8D9D - chains C and D of the 6 polymer chains in the assembly; structure by electron microscopy, 3.59 A resolution.

== Chain C ==
Protein: DNA polymerase alpha catalytic subunit
From: Homo sapiens
Notes: EC 2.7.7.7
Reference sequence: P09884 (DPOLA_HUMAN); residues 1-1462 here = UniProt positions 1-1462
Chain sequence (1462 residues; each row starts with the number of its first residue):
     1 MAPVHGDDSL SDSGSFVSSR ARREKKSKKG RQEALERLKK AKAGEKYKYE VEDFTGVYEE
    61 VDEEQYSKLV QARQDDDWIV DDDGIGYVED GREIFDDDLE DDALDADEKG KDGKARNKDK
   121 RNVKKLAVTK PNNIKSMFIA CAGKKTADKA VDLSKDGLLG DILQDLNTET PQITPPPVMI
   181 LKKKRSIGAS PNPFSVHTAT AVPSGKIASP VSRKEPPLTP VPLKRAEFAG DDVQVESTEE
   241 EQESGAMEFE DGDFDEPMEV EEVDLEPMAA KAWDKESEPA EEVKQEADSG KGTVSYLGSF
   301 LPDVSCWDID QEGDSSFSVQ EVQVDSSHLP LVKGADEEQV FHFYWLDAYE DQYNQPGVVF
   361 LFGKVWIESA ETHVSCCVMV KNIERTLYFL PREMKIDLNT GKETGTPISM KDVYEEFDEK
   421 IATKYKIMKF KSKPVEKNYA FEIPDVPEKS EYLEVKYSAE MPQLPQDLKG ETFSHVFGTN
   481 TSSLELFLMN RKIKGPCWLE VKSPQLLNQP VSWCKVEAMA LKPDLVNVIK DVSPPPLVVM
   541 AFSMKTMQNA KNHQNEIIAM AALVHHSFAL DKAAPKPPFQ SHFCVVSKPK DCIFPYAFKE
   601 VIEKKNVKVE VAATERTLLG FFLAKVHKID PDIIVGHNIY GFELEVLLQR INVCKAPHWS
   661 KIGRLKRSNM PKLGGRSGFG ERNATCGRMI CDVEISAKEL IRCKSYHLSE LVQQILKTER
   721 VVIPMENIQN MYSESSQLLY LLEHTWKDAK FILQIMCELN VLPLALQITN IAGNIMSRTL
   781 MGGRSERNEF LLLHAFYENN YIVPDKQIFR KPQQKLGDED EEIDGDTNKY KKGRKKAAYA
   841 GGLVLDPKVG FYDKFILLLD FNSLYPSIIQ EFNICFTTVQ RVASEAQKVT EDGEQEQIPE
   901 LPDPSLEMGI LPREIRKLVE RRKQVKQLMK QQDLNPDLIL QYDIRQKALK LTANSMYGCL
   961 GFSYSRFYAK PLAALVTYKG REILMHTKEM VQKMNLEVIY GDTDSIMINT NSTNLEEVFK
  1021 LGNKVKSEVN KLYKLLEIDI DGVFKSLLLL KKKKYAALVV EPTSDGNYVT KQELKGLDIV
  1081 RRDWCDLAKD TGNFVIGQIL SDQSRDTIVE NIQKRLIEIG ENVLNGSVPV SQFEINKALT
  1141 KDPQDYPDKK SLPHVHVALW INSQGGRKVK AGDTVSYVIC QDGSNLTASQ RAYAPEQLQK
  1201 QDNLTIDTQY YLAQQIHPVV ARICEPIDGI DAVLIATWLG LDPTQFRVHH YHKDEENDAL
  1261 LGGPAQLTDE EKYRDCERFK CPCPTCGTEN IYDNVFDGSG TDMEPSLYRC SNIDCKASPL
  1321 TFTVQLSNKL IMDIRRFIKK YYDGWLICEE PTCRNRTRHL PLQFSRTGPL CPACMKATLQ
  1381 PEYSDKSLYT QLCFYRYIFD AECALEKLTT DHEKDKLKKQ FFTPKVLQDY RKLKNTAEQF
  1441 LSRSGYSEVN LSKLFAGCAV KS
Unresolved in the structure: 1-337, 674-677, 809-836, 883-895, 1252-1267, 1457-1462
Bound ions: Mg2+: Asp860, Phe861, Asp1004 (together with 2'-deoxyadenosine 5'-triphosphate); Zn2+ site 1: Cys1283, Cys1286, Cys1310, Cys1315; Zn2+ site 2: Cys1348, Cys1353, Cys1371, Cys1374
Ligand contacts: 2'-deoxyadenosine 5'-triphosphate (DTP): Asp860, Phe861, Asn862, Ser863, Leu864, Tyr865, Pro866, Arg922, Lys950, Leu951, Asn954, Tyr957, Asp1004
Curated features (UniProtKB/Swiss-Prot):
  - zinc finger: Cys1283 to Ser1318 (CysA-type)
  - motif: Cys1348 to Cys1374 (CysB motif)
  - binding site (Zn(2+)): Cys1283, Cys1286, Cys1310, Cys1315, Cys1348, Cys1353, Cys1371, Cys1374
  - site: Lys124, Lys125 (Cleavage)
  - modified residue: Thr174 (Phosphothreonine), Ser186 (Phosphoserine), Ser190 (Phosphoserine), Ser209 (Phosphoserine), Lys224 (N6-acetyllysine), Thr406 (Phosphothreonine), Lys970 (N6-succinyllysine)
  - natural variant: Ile79 (I79S: In VEODS), Gly110 (G110R: In VEODS), Pro1381 (P1381L: In VEODS)

== Chain D ==
Protein: DNA polymerase alpha subunit B
From: Homo sapiens
Reference sequence: Q14181 (DPOA2_HUMAN); numbering as in UniProt (aligned over 155-598)
Chain sequence (444 residues; row label = number of the first residue in the row):
   155 ATPSQKYNSR SNRGEVVTSF GLAQGVSWSG RGGAGNISLK VLGCPEALTG SYKSMFQKLP
   215 DIREVLTCKI EELGSELKEH YKIEAFTPLL APAQEPVTLL GQIGCDSNGK LNNKSVILEG
   275 DREHSSGAQI PVDLSELKEY SLFPGQVVIM EGINTTGRKL VATKLYEGVP LPFYQPTEED
   335 ADFEQSMVLV ACGPYTTSDS ITYDPLLDLI AVINHDRPDV CILFGPFLDA KHEQVENCLL
   395 TSPFEDIFKQ CLRTIIEGTR SSGSHLVFVP SLRDVHHEPV YPQPPFSYSD LSREDKKQVQ
   455 FVSEPCSLSI NGVIFGLTST DLLFHLGAEE ISSSSGTSDR FSRILKHILT QRSYYPLYPP
   515 QEDMAIDYES FYVYAQLPVT PDVLIIPSEL RYFVKDVLGC VCVNPGRLTK GQVGGTFARL
   575 YLRRPAADGA ERQSPCIAVQ VVRI

== How chain C and chain D interact ==
Pairs across the interface (53; chain C residue first):
  Pro1282(C) - Cys392(D)  hydrophobic
  Val1324(C) - Thr395(D)
  Val1324(C) - Ser396(D)
  Val1324(C) - Pro397(D)
  Asn1328(C) - Phe398(D)
  Met1332(C) - Val389(D)
  Met1332(C) - Cys392(D)  hydrophobic
  Arg1335(C) - Asp428(D)  hydrogen bond (side chain-backbone)
  Arg1335(C) - Val429(D)  hydrogen bond (side chain-backbone)
  Arg1335(C) - His431(D)
  Arg1335(C) - Pro433(D)
  Ile1338(C) - Pro433(D)  hydrophobic
  Lys1339(C) - Asp517(D)
  Lys1339(C) - Met518(D)
  Lys1339(C) - Ala519(D)
  Tyr1341(C) - Met209(D)
  Tyr1341(C) - Gln211(D)
  Tyr1342(C) - Met209(D)
  Tyr1342(C) - Gln211(D)
  Tyr1342(C) - Ala519(D)  hydrophobic
  Tyr1342(C) - Ile520(D)
  Tyr1342(C) - Asp521(D)  hydrogen bond
  Asp1343(C) - Glu516(D)
  Trp1345(C) - Glu516(D)  hydrogen bond
  Arg1358(C) - Asn262(D)
  Arg1358(C) - Pro513(D)
  Arg1358(C) - Pro514(D)  hydrogen bond (side chain-backbone)
  Arg1358(C) - Gln515(D)  hydrogen bond (side chain-backbone)
  Arg1358(C) - Glu516(D)  salt bridge
  His1359(C) - Pro513(D)
  Leu1360(C) - Leu213(D)  hydrophobic
  Leu1360(C) - Tyr512(D)
  Leu1362(C) - Glu273(D)
  Leu1362(C) - Gly274(D)
  Leu1362(C) - Arg276(D)
  Leu1362(C) - Gly281(D)
  Phe1364(C) - Arg217(D)
  Pro1369(C) - Leu213(D)
  Asp1385(C) - Met209(D)
  Asp1385(C) - Phe210(D)
  Asp1385(C) - Gln211(D)
  Leu1388(C) - Met209(D)  hydrophobic
  Phe1440(C) - Met209(D)
  Arg1443(C) - Tyr206(D)  hydrogen bond (side chain-backbone)
  Arg1443(C) - Lys207(D)
  Ser1444(C) - Lys207(D)
  Ser1444(C) - Ser208(D)
  Ser1444(C) - Met209(D)
  Ser1444(C) - Glu432(D)
  Gly1445(C) - Ser208(D)
  Gly1445(C) - Met209(D)
  Gly1445(C) - Phe210(D)
  Tyr1446(C) - Phe210(D)  hydrophobic
Other interface residues (no listed pair), chain C (30 interface residues in all): Gln1325, Ile1331, Arg1356, Thr1357, Gln1363, Leu1392
Other interface residues (no listed pair), chain D (37 interface residues in all): Ala384, Leu394, Leu426

== Overview ==
30 residues of chain C face 37 of chain D across their interface; the contacts include 7 hydrogen bonds and 1
salt bridge. Among the polar pairs are Arg1358(C)-Glu516(D), Arg1335(C)-Asp428(D) and Arg1335(C)-Val429(D).
Bound to chain C: 2'-deoxyadenosine 5'-triphosphate.
Here chain C is DNA polymerase alpha catalytic subunit and chain D is DNA polymerase alpha subunit B, both
from Homo sapiens. Entry 8D9D (Human DNA polymerase-alpha/primase elongation complex II bound to
primer/template) was determined by electron microscopy (same publication as 8D96).
